PDB entry 2OZB | X-ray diffraction, 2.60 A resolution | chains C and B of the 3 polymer chains in the assembly

# Chain C
Molecule: RNA comprising the 5' Stem-Loop RNA of  U4snRNA
Notes: fragment: U4 5'-SL, residues 20-52
Sequence (33 nucleotides; each row starts with the number of its first residue):
    20 AUCGUAGCCAAUGAGGUUUAUCCGAGGCGCGAU
Reported in the primary citation:
  - conformationally variable residues (order/disorder transition): U36 to U40

# Chain B
Name: U4/U6 small nuclear ribonucleoprotein Prp31
Source organism: Homo sapiens
Notes: fragment: Prp31, residues 78-333
UniProt: Q8WWY3 (PRP31_HUMAN); numbering as in UniProt (aligned over 78-333)
Amino-acid sequence (260 residues; row label = number of the first residue in the row):
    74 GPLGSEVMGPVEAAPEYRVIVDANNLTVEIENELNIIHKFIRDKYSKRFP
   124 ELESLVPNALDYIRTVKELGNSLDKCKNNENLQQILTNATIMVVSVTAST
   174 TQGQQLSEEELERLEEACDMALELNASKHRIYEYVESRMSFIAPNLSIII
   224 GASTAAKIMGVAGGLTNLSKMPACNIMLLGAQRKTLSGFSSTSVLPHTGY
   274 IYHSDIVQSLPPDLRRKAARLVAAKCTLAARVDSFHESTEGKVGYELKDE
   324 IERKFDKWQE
Not modelled in the structure: 74-84, 256-265
Construct notes: cloning artifact (74-77)
UniProt features mapped onto this chain:
  - site: Cys247 (Interaction with U4 snRNA), His270 (Interaction with U4 snRNA and U4atac snRNA), Arg289 (Interaction with U4atac snRNA), Arg293 (Interaction with U4 snRNA and U4atac snRNA), Lys298 (Interaction with U4 snRNA and U4atac snRNA)
Reported in the primary citation:
  - binding site for RNA comprising the 5' Stem-Loop RNA of  U4snRNA (chain C): Cys247, His270
  - specificity-determining residues: Cys247
  - mutagenesis - H270A, H270K: decreased binding to 15.5K- RNA 5'-SL complexes

# Interface between chain C and chain B
Residue-residue contacts (22):
  U31(C) with Lys298(B), hydrogen bond to the phosphate; Leu301(B), base contact
  G32(C) with Ala297(B), phosphate contact; Lys298(B), salt bridge to the phosphate
  G34(C) with Lys290(B), phosphate contact; Arg293(B), hydrogen bond to the sugar
  G35(C) with Met250(B), base contact; Arg293(B), salt bridge to the phosphate
  U37(C) with His270(B), salt bridge to the phosphate
  A39(C) with Leu251(B), sugar contact; His270(B), stacking on the base
  U40(C) with Val234(B), base contact; Met244(B), base contact; Asn248(B), sugar contact; Leu251(B), sugar contact; Leu252(B), base contact
  C41(C) with Cys247(B), hydrogen bond to the base; Asn248(B), base contact; Met250(B), base contact; Leu251(B), base contact
  C42(C) with Cys247(B), base contact
  G43(C) with Cys247(B), hydrogen bond to the base
Other interface residues (no listed pair), chain C (12 interface residues in all): A29, U36
Other interface residues (no listed pair), chain B (15 interface residues in all): Arg289, Lys327
From the paper, about this interface:
  - residue pairs: A39(C)-His270(B) (pi stacking)
  - interface residues, chain C: U31(C), U40(C)

# Summary
The interface between chain C and chain B involves 12 residues on one side and 15 on the other, with 4
hydrogen bonds, 3 salt bridges and 1 aromatic stacking contact. Among the polar pairs are C41(C)-Cys247(B),
G43(C)-Cys247(B) and G34(C)-Arg293(B). The authors report pi stacking between A39(C) and His270(B). The paper
reports a binding site for RNA comprising the 5' Stem-Loop RNA of  U4snRNA (chain C) at Cys247(B) and
His270(B); H270A and H270K of chain B reduce binding to 15.5K- RNA 5'-SL complexes.
Chain C is RNA comprising the 5' Stem-Loop RNA of  U4snRNA and chain B is U4/U6 small nuclear
ribonucleoprotein Prp31 (Homo sapiens); the structure, Structure of a human Prp31-15.5K-U4 snRNA complex, was
determined by X-ray diffraction.
